PDB entry 7M2H | X-ray diffraction, 2.64 A resolution | chains A and C of the 3 polymer chains in the assembly

== Chain A ==
Protein: Fab heavy chain
Organism: Mus musculus
Notes: antibody fragment or engineered binder
Amino-acid sequence (219 residues; each row starts with the number of its first residue):
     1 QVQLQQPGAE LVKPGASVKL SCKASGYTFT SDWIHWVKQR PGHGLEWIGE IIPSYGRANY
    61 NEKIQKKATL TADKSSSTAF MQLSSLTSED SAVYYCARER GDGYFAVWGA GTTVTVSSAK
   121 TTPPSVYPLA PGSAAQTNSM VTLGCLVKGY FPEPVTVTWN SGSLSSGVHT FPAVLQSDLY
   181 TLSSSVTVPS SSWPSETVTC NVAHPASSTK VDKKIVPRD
Cystine bridges: C22-C96, C145-C200

== Chain C ==
Protein: pH-gated potassium channel KcsA
Organism: Streptomyces lividans
UniProtKB: P0A334 (KCSA_STRLI); residue numbers follow UniProt; this construct covers 3-125
Amino-acid sequence (125 residues; each row starts with the number of its first residue):
     1 MAPMLSGLLA RLVKLLLGRH GSALHWRAAG AATVLLVIVL LAGSYLAVLA ERGAPGAQLI
    61 TYPRALFWSV ETATTVGYGD LYPVTLWGRL VAVVVMVAGI TSFGLVTAAL ATWFVGREQE
   121 RRGHF
Unresolved in the structure: 1-22
Construct notes: initiating methionine (1); expression tag (2); conflict F67 (Trp in P0A334)
Ion coordination: K+ site 1 near T75 (its only coordinating residue here); K+ site 2: T75, V76; K+ site 3: V76, G77; K+ site 4: G77, Y78
Residues lining bound ligands:
  - diacyl glycerol (DGA): Y45, Y62, P63, R64, L66, F67, V70, V84, T85, L86, R89, L90, V93
  - nonan-1-ol (F09): L46, L49, A50, W87
  - tetrabutylammonium ion (TBA): A73, T74, T75, G99, I100, F103
Curated features (UniProtKB/Swiss-Prot):
  - motif: T75 to D80 (Selectivity filter)
  - mutagenesis: E71 (E71A: Prevents channel inactivation)
From the paper describing this entry:
  - conformationally variable residues (helix shift, side-chain flip): L40 to L41, G99 to I100, T101, F103, L105, T112

== How chain A and chain C interact ==
Contacting residue pairs (24):
  T30(A) with Y45(C)
  S31(A) with Y62(C)
  W33(A) with R52(C); Y62(C), hydrogen bond
  E50(A) with R52(C), salt bridge
  I52(A) with Y45(C); L49(C), hydrophobic; Y62(C)
  S54(A) with Y45(C), hydrogen bond
  Y55(A) with Y45(C); L49(C), hydrophobic
  R57(A) with L49(C), hydrogen bond (side chain-backbone); R52(C), hydrogen bond (side chain-backbone)
  N59(A) with R52(C); G53(C)
  E62(A) with G53(C); P55(C)
  E99(A) with R52(C), salt bridge
  G101(A) with R52(C); T61(C); Y62(C), hydrogen bond (backbone-backbone); P63(C)
  D102(A) with T61(C)
  G103(A) with T61(C)
Also at the interface, not in a pair above, chain A (16 interface residues in all): H35, R100

== Summary ==
16 residues of chain A face 8 of chain C across their interface, with 5 hydrogen bonds and 2 salt bridges.
Polar contacts include E50(A)-R52(C), E99(A)-R52(C) and W33(A)-Y62(C). Nonan-1-ol and diacyl glycerol are
bound between chain A and chain C. The paper reports conformational variability at L40(C), G99(C) and T101(C)
among others.
Here chain A is Fab heavy chain (Mus musculus) and chain C is pH-gated potassium channel KcsA (Streptomyces
lividans). Entry 7M2H (Structural Snapshots of Intermediates in the Gating of a K+ Channel) was determined by
X-ray diffraction, deposited together with 7M2I, 7M2J and 7RP0.
